6CX7 - chains D and A of the 4 polymer chains in the assembly; structure by X-ray diffraction, 2.60 A resolution.

Chain D:
Name: Chimeric T cell antigen receptor beta chain Vb8.2, vb11
From: Mus musculus
Sequence (241 residues; row label = number of the first residue in the row; numbering starts at 0):
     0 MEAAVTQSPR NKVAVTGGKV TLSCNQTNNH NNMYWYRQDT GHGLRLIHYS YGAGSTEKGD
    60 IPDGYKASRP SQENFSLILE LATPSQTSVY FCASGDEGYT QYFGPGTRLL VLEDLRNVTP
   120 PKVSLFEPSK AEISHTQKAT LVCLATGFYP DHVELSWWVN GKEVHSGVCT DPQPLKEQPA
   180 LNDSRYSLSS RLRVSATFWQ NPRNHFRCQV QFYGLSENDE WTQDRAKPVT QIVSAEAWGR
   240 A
Not modelled in the structure: 0-1
Cystine bridges: C23-C91, C142-C207
Metal / ion sites: Na+ site 1: R36, G42; Na+ site 2: W157 (shared with D144(A) of chain A)

Chain A:
Name: Antigen-presenting glycoprotein CD1d1
From: Mus musculus
Reference sequence: A0A0R4J090 (A0A0R4J090_MOUSE); residues 1-279 here correspond to UniProt positions 19-297 (UniProt number = residue number + 18)
Sequence (285 residues; numbered 1 to 285; the number before each row is that of its first residue):
     1 SEAQQKNYTF RCLQMSSFAN RSWSRTDSVV WLGDLQTHRW SNDSATISFT KPWSQGKLSN
    61 QQWEKLQHMF QVYRVSFTRD IQELVKMMSP KEDYPIEIQL SAGCEMYPGN ASESFLHVAF
   121 QGKYVVRFWG TSWQTVPGAP SWLDLPIKVL NADQGTSATV QMLLNDTCPL FVRGLLEAGK
   181 SDLEKQEKPV AWLSSVPSSA HGHRQLVCHV SGFYPKPVWV MWMRGDQEQQ GTHRGDFLPN
   241 ADETWYLQAT LDVEAGEEAG LACRVKHSSL GGQDIILYWH HHHHH
Not modelled in the structure: 1-6, 198-201, 280-285
Construct notes: expression tag (280-285)
Cystine bridges: C104-C168, C208-C263
Covalently attached groups: N-acetylglucosamine (NAG) linked to N20, N42; glycan linked to N165
Metal / ion sites: Na+ site 1: E97, Q99; Na+ site 2: D144 (shared with W157(D) of chain D)
Ligand contacts: ELM (N-[(2S,3S,4R)-3,4-dihydroxy-8-oxo-8-[(6-phenylhexyl)amino]-1-{[(2S,3R,4S,5R,6R)-3,4,5-trihydroxy-6-(hydroxymethyl)tetra hydro-2H-pyran-2-yl]oxy}octan-2-yl]dodecanamide): C12, L13, Q14, M69, F70, V72, Y73, S76, F77, D80, I81, L84, V85, M88, I96, I98, L100, A102, L116, V118, F120, W133, W142, L143, P146, L150, D153, G155, T156, T159, V160, L163

Interface between chain D and chain A:
Pairs across the interface (11):
  N30(D) - L145(A)
  Y48(D) - E83(A)  hydrogen bond
  Y48(D) - K86(A)  hydrogen bond
  Y50(D) - E83(A)  hydrogen bond
  Y50(D) - K86(A)
  Y50(D) - M87(A)
  E56(D) - R21(A)  salt bridge
  E56(D) - K86(A)
  E96(D) - K148(A)
  E96(D) - V149(A)
  E96(D) - A152(A)
Other interface residues (no listed pair), chain D (7 interface residues in all): S54, G97

Overview:
The interface between chain D and chain A involves 7 residues on one side and 8 on the other, with 3 hydrogen
bonds and 1 salt bridge. Polar pairs include E56(D)-R21(A), Y48(D)-E83(A) and Y48(D)-K86(A). Bound to chain A:
compound ELM.
Chain D is Chimeric T cell antigen receptor beta chain Vb8.2, vb11 and chain A is Antigen-presenting
glycoprotein CD1d1, both from Mus musculus; the structure, Structure of alpha-GSA[12,6P] bound by CD1d and in
complex with the Va14Vb8.2 TCR, was determined by X-ray diffraction, deposited together with 6C5M, 6C69, 6C6A,
6C6C, 6C6E, 6C6H and 10 further entries.
